Entry 5XKG (X-ray diffraction, 2.20 A resolution); this record covers chains B and F of the 6 polymer chains in the assembly.

[Chain B]
Name: Tubulin beta chain
Source organism: Sus scrofa
UniProtKB: A0A287AGU7 (A0A287AGU7_PIG); residues 1-445 here = UniProt positions 1-445
Chain sequence (445 residues; each row starts with the number of its first residue):
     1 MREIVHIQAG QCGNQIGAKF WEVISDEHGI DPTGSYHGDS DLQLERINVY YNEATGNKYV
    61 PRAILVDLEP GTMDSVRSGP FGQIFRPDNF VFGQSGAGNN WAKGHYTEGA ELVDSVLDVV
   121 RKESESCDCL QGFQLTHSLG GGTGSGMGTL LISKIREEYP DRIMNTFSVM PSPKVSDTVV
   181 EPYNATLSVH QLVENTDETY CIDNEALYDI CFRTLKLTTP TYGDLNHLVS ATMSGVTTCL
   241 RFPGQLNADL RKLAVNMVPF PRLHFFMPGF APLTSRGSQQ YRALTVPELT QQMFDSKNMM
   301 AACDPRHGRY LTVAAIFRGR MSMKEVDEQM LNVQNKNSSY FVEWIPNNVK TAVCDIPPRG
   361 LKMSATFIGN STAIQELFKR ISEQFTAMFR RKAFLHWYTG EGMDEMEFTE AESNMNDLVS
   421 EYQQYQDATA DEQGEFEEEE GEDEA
Unresolved in the structure: 429-445
Ion coordination: Mg2+: Q11 (together with GDP)
Residues lining bound ligands:
  - 890 (4-[(3-azanyl-4-methoxy-phenyl)-methyl-amino]chromen-2-one): C239, L240, L246, A248, D249, K252, L253, N256, M257, T312, V313, A314, A315, I316, N348, K350, T351, A352
  - GDP (guanosine-5'-diphosphate): G10, Q11, C12, Q15, I16, D67, N99, S138, G140, G141, G142, T143, G144, S145, V169, P171, V175, D177, E181, N204, L207, Y222, L225, N226

[Chain F]
Name: Tubulin tyrosine ligase
Source organism: Gallus gallus
UniProtKB: E1BQ43 (E1BQ43_CHICK); residues 1-378 here = UniProt positions 1-378
Chain sequence (384 residues; numbered 1 to 384; the number before each row is that of its first residue):
     1 MYTFVVRDEN SSVYAEVSRL LLATGQWKRL RKDNPRFNLM LGERNRLPFG RLGHEPGLVQ
    61 LVNYYRGADK LCRKASLVKL IKTSPELSES CTWFPESYVI YPTNLKTPVA PAQNGIRHLI
   121 NNTRTDEREV FLAAYNRRRE GREGNVWIAK SSAGAKGEGI LISSEASELL DFIDEQGQVH
   181 VIQKYLEKPL LLEPGHRKFD IRSWVLVDHL YNIYLYREGV LRTSSEPYNS ANFQDKTCHL
   241 TNHCIQKEYS KNYGRYEEGN EMFFEEFNQY LMDALNTTLE NSILLQIKHI IRSCLMCIEP
   301 AISTKHLHYQ SFQLFGFDFM VDEELKVWLI EVNGAPACAQ KLYAELCQGI VDVAISSVFP
   361 LADTGQKTSQ PTSIFIKLHH HHHH
Unresolved in the structure: 104-125, 150-160, 248-251, 363-371, 381-384
Sequence notes: expression tag (379-384)

[Chain B / chain F interface]
Residue-residue contacts (13):
  R309(B) with R31(F)
  L331(B) with R36(F); P56(F), hydrophobic
  Q334(B) with R36(F)
  N335(B) with R36(F), hydrogen bond; P56(F); G57(F); L58(F)
  K336(B) with M1(F)
  S338(B) with L30(F); N34(F), hydrogen bond
  S339(B) with R31(F)
  E343(B) with R31(F), salt bridge
Interface residues without a listed pair, chain B (9 interface residues in all): N347
Interface residues without a listed pair, chain F (9 interface residues in all): T3

[Overview]
The chain B/chain F interface involves 9 residues from each chain, with 2 hydrogen bonds and 1 salt bridge.
Among the polar pairs are E343(B)-R31(F), N335(B)-R36(F) and S338(B)-N34(F). Bound to chain B: GDP and
compound 890.
Here chain B is Tubulin beta chain (Sus scrofa) and chain F is Tubulin tyrosine ligase (Gallus gallus). Entry
5XKG (Crystal structure of T2R-TTL-CH1 complex) was determined by X-ray diffraction.
